Entry 2O2P (X-ray diffraction, 1.70 A resolution); this record covers chains A and C of the 4 polymer chains in the assembly.

== Chain A (and C) ==
Protein: Formyltetrahydrofolate dehydrogenase
Source organism: Rattus norvegicus
Notes: EC 1.5.1.6; fragment: C-terminal domain, residues 397-902; chain C of this document is another copy of the same molecule, construct and numbering; everything in this record applies to it too
UniProtKB: Q5HZB2 (Q5HZB2_RAT); numbering as in UniProt (aligned over 397-902)
Amino-acid sequence (517 residues; row label = number of the first residue in the row):
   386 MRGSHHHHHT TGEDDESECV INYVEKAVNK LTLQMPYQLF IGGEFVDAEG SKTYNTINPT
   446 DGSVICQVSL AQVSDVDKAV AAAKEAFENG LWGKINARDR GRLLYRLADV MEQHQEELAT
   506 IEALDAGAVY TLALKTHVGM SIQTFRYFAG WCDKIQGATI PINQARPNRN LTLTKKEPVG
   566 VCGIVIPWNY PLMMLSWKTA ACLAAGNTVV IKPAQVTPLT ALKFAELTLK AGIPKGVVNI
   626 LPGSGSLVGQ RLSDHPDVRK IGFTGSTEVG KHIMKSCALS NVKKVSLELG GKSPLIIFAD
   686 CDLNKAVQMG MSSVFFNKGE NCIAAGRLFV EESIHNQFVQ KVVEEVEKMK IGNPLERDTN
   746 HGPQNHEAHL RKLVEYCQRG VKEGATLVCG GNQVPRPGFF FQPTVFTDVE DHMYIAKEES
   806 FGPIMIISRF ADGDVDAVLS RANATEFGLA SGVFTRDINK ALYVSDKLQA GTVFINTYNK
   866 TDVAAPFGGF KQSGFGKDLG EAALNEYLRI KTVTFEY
Unresolved in the structure: 386-404
Sequence notes: initiating methionine (386); cloning artifact (387-389, 395-396); expression tag (390-394)

== How chain A and chain C interact ==
Residue-residue contacts (47; chain A residue first):
  Arg483(A) - Gln528(C)  hydrogen bond
  Arg483(A) - Asp867(C)  salt bridge
  Arg483(A) - Val868(C)
  Arg483(A) - Ala869(C)
  Arg487(A) - Tyr490(C)  hydrogen bond
  Arg487(A) - Glu497(C)  salt bridge
  Arg487(A) - Arg531(C)
  Tyr490(A) - Arg487(C)  hydrogen bond
  Tyr490(A) - Tyr490(C)
  Tyr490(A) - Gly535(C)
  Glu497(A) - Arg487(C)  salt bridge
  Gln528(A) - Arg483(C)  hydrogen bond
  Arg531(A) - Arg487(C)
  Tyr532(A) - Asp538(C)
  Tyr532(A) - Lys539(C)  hydrogen bond (backbone-side chain)
  Gly535(A) - Tyr490(C)
  Gly535(A) - Lys539(C)
  Trp536(A) - Lys539(C)
  Asp538(A) - Tyr532(C)
  Lys539(A) - Tyr532(C)  hydrogen bond (side chain-backbone)
  Lys539(A) - Gly535(C)
  Lys539(A) - Trp536(C)
  Gln541(A) - Glu886(C)
  Arg554(A) - Tyr848(C)
  Arg554(A) - Asp851(C)  salt bridge
  Arg554(A) - Lys852(C)
  Ile843(A) - Phe900(C)  hydrophobic
  Asn844(A) - Glu901(C)
  Asn844(A) - Tyr902(C)
  Leu847(A) - Leu556(C)  hydrophobic
  Leu847(A) - Phe900(C)  hydrophobic
  Leu847(A) - Tyr902(C)  hydrophobic
  Tyr848(A) - Arg554(C)
  Tyr848(A) - Tyr902(C)
  Asp851(A) - Arg554(C)  salt bridge
  Asp851(A) - Tyr902(C)  hydrogen bond
  Lys852(A) - Arg554(C)
  Asp867(A) - Arg483(C)  salt bridge
  Val868(A) - Arg483(C)
  Ala869(A) - Arg483(C)
  Phe900(A) - Ile843(C)  hydrophobic
  Phe900(A) - Leu847(C)  hydrophobic
  Glu901(A) - Asn844(C)
  Tyr902(A) - Asn844(C)
  Tyr902(A) - Leu847(C)  hydrophobic
  Tyr902(A) - Tyr848(C)
  Tyr902(A) - Asp851(C)  hydrogen bond
Interface residues without a listed pair, chain A (28 interface residues in all): Asp494, Leu556, Glu886
Interface residues without a listed pair, chain C (28 interface residues in all): Asp494, Gln541

== In short ==
Chain A and chain C each contribute 28 residues to their interface, with 8 hydrogen bonds and 6 salt bridges.
Polar contacts include Arg483(A)-Asp867(C), Arg487(A)-Glu497(C) and Arg554(A)-Asp851(C).
Both chains are Formyltetrahydrofolate dehydrogenase (Rattus norvegicus). Entry 2O2P (Crystal structure of the
C-terminal domain of rat 10'formyltetrahydrofolate dehydrogenase) was determined by X-ray diffraction (same
publication as 2O2Q and 2O2R).
